PDB entry 6K6N | X-ray diffraction, 2.00 A resolution | chain A

# Chain A
Name: Protein Nef
From: Simian immunodeficiency virus
UniProtKB: Q203Y4 (Q203Y4_SIV); residues 90-263 here correspond to UniProt positions 86-259 (UniProt number = residue number - 4)
Sequence (176 residues; each row starts with the number of its first residue):
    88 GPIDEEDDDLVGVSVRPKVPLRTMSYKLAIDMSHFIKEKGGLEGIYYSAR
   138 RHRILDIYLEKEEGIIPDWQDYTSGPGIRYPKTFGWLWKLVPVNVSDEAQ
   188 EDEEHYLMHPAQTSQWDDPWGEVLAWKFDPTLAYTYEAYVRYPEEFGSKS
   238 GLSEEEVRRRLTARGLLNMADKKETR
Disordered / not traced: 184-200, 259-263
Sequence notes: expression tag (88-89)
Reported in the primary citation:
  - contacts within the chain: Ser-237/Leu-239, Glu-231/Arg-251, Glu-232/Arg-251
  - interface residues: Ile-90, Asp-91 to Asp-96, Arg-137
  - mutagenesis - I123L/L146F, I132T: decreased binding to CD3 zeta
  - specificity-determining residues: Glu-149, Glu-150, Ile-152 (proposed by the authors, not directly observed)

# Overview
The paper reports that I123L/L146F and I132T reduce binding to CD3 zeta; interface residues Ile-90, Asp-91 and
Arg-137.
Chain A is Protein Nef (Simian immunodeficiency virus); the structure, Crystal structure of SIVmac239 Nef
protein, was determined by X-ray diffraction together with 6K6M from the same study.
